Entry 6CXH (X-ray diffraction, 2.70 A resolution); this record covers chains A and C of the 3 polymer chains in the assembly.

Chain A:
Protein: Particulate methane monooxygenase, B subunit
From: Methylomicrobium alcaliphilum 20Z
Notes: EC 1.14.13.25
UniProt: G4SZ64 (G4SZ64_META2); numbering as in UniProt (aligned over 1-414)
Sequence (414 residues; numbered 1 to 414; the number before each row is that of its first residue):
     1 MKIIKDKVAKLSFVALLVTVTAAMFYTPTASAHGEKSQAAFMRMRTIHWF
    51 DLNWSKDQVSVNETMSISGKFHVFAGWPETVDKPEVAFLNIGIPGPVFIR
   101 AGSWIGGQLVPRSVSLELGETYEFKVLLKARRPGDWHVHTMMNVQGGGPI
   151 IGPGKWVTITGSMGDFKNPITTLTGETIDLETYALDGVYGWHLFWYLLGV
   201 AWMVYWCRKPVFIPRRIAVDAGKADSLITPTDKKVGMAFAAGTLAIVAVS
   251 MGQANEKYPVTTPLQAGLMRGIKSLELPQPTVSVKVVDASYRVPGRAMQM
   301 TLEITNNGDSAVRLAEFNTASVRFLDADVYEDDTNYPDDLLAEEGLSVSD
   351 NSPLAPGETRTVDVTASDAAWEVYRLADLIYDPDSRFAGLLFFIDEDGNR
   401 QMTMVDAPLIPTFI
Not modelled in the structure: 1-32
Ion coordination: Cu ion: His33, His137, His139
Ligand contacts: 5-cyclohexyl-1-pentyl-beta-D-maltoside (CM5): Val200, Met203, Val204, Cys207, Arg208

Chain C:
Protein: Particulate methane monooxygenase, C subunit
From: Methylomicrobium alcaliphilum 20Z
Notes: EC 1.14.13.25
UniProt: G4SZ62 (G4SZ62_META2); residues 1-250 here = UniProt positions 1-250
Sequence (250 residues; row label = number of the first residue in the row):
     1 MAATTESVKADAAEAPLLNKKNIIAGASLYLVFYAWVRWYEGVYGWSAGL
    51 DSFAPEFETYWMNFLYIEMVLEVLTASVLWGYIWKSRDRKVMSITPREEL
   101 RRHFTHWTWLMMYGIAIYFGASYFTEQDGTWHQTIVRDTDFTPSHIIEFY
   151 LSYPIYIITGGASFLYAKTRLPTYQQGLSLQYLVVVVGPFMILPNVGLNE
   201 WGHTFWFMEELFVAPLHYGFVFFGWSALGVLGVINIELGALSKLLKKDLA
Not modelled in the structure: 1-89, 123-156, 193-218
Ligand contacts: 5-cyclohexyl-1-pentyl-beta-D-maltoside (CM5): Leu100, Arg101, Phe104, Thr108, Met111, Met112, Ile115

Interface between chain A and chain C:
Pairs across the interface - 12 pairs, chain A then chain C:
  Phe212(A) with Leu238(C), hydrophobic
  Ile213(A) with Leu238(C), hydrophobic; Leu241(C), hydrophobic; Ser242(C); Leu245(C), hydrophobic
  Arg216(A) with Asn235(C), hydrogen bond (side chain-backbone); Leu238(C); Gly239(C); Ser242(C)
  Ile217(A) with Ser242(C); Lys246(C); Leu249(C), hydrophobic
Other interface residues (no listed pair), chain A (6 interface residues in all): Asp220, Ala221

Overview:
6 residues of chain A face 8 of chain C across their interface; the contacts include 1 hydrogen bond. Its one
hydrogen-bonded contact is Arg216(A)-Asn235(C). Ligands of chain A: 5-cyclohexyl-1-pentyl-beta-D-maltoside.
Ligands of chain C: 5-cyclohexyl-1-pentyl-beta-D-maltoside. His33(A), His137(A) and His139(A) form the Cu ion
site.
Chain A is Particulate methane monooxygenase, B subunit and chain C is Particulate methane monooxygenase, C
subunit, both from Methylomicrobium alcaliphilum 20Z; the structure, Crystal structure of particulate methane
monooxygenase from Methylomicrobium alcaliphilum 20Z, was determined by X-ray diffraction.
